7C98 - chains B and E of the 5 polymer chains in the assembly; structure by electron microscopy, 3.47 A resolution.

[Chain B]
Protein: Meiotic recombination protein DMC1/LIM15 homolog
From: Homo sapiens
UniProt: Q14565 (DMC1_HUMAN); residues 1-340 here = UniProt positions 1-340
Amino-acid sequence (340 residues; row label = number of the first residue in the row):
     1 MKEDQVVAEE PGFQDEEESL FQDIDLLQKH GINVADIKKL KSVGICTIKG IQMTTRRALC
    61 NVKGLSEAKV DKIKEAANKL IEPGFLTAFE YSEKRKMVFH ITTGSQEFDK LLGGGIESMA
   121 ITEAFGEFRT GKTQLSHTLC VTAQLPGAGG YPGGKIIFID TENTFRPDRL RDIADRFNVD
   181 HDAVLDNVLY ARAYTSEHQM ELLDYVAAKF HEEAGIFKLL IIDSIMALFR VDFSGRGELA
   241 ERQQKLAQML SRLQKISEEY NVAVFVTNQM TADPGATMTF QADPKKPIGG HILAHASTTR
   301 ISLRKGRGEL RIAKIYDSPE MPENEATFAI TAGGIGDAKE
Disordered / not traced: 1-21, 277-283, 338-340
Residues lining bound ligands:
  - AMP-PNP (ANP; phosphoaminophosphonic acid-adenylate ester), molecule 1: Phe-128, Arg-129, Thr-130, Gly-131, Lys-132, Thr-133, Gln-134, Glu-162, Arg-169, Arg-311, Ile-330, Thr-331, Ala-332, Gly-333
  - AMP-PNP (ANP), molecule 2: Ala-294, His-295, Ser-297, Asp-317, Ser-318, Pro-319, Glu-320, Met-321, Pro-322, Glu-323
Swiss-Prot annotation at these positions:
  - binding site (ATP): Gly-126 to Thr-133
  - binding site (dsDNA): Arg-230, Arg-236, Arg-242
  - binding site (ssDNA): Arg-230, Phe-233, Arg-236, Arg-242, Arg-311
  - mutagenesis: Arg-230 (R230A: Abolishes binding to ssDNA or dsDNA), Phe-233 (F233A: Abolishes binding to ssDNA), Arg-236 (R236A: Abolishes binding to ssDNA or dsDNA), Arg-242 (R242A: Abolishes binding to ssDNA or dsDNA), Glu-258 (E258A/Q: Decreases octamer stability), Arg-311 (R311A: Abolishes binding to ssDNA)
What the authors report for this chain:
  - binding site for the 9-nt DNA strand: Arg-242, Gln-244
  - specificity-determining residues: Gln-244, Pro-274, Gly-275

[Chain E]
Molecule: 9-nt DNA strand
Sequence (9 nucleotides; each row starts with the number of its first residue):
     1 AAAAAAAAA

[How chain B and chain E interact]
Pairs across the interface - 4 pairs, chain B then chain E:
  Arg-236(B) with DA6(E), base contact; DA7(E), salt bridge to the phosphate
  Gly-237(B) with DA8(E), sugar contact
  Gly-275(B) with DA4(E), base contact
Interface residues without a listed pair, chain B (5 interface residues in all): Pro-274, Ala-276
Interface residues without a listed pair, chain E (5 interface residues in all): DA3

[Overview]
The chain B/chain E interface involves 5 residues from each chain; the contacts include 1 salt bridge. Its one
salt-bridged contact is Arg-236(B)/DA7(E). Ligands of chain B: AMP-PNP. From the paper: a binding site for the
9-nt DNA strand at Arg-242(B) and Gln-244(B); specificity determinants Gln-244(B), Pro-274(B) and Gly-275(B).
Chain B is Meiotic recombination protein DMC1/LIM15 homolog (Homo sapiens) and chain E is a 9-nt DNA strand;
the structure, Human DMC1 post-synaptic complexes, was determined by electron microscopy, deposited together
with 7C9C, 7C99, 7C9A and 7CGY.
